Entry 9BC9 (X-ray diffraction, 1.91 A resolution); this record covers chain A.

[Chain A]
Molecule: Kelch domain-containing protein 2
From: Homo sapiens
UniProtKB: Q9Y2U9 (KLDC2_HUMAN); numbering as in UniProt (aligned over 16-361)
Amino-acid sequence (348 residues; numbered 14 to 361; the number before each row is that of its first residue):
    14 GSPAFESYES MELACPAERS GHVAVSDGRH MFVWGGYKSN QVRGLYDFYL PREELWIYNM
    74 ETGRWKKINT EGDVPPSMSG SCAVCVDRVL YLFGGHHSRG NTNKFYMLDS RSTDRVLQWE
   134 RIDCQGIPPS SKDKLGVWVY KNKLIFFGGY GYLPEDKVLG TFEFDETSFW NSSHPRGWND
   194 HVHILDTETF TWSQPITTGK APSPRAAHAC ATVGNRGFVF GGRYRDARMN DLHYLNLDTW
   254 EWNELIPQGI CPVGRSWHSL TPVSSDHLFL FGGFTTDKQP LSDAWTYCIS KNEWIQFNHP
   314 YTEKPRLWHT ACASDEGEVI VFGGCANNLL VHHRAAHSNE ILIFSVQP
Disordered / not traced: 14-26, 53-60, 126-127, 360-361
Sequence notes: expression tag (14-15)
Ligand contacts: sj10278 (A1APK; N-({2-[2-chloro-4-(methoxymethoxy)phenyl]-1,3-thiazol-4-yl}acetyl)glycine): Y50, Y62, S92, H109, K147, Y163, D178, R189, W191, A219, A220, R236, R241, S269, W270, W321, L342, L343
From the paper describing this entry:
  - binding site for sj10278: R236, R241, S269

[Summary]
Bound to chain A: sj10278. From the paper: a binding site for sj10278 at R236, R241 and S269.
Chain A is Kelch domain-containing protein 2 (Homo sapiens); the structure, Structure of KLHDC2 bound to
SJ10278, was determined by X-ray diffraction (same publication as 9BCA and 9BCC).
